Entry 5J11 (X-ray diffraction, 2.56 A resolution); this record covers chains A and B of the 3 polymer chains in the assembly.

Chain A:
Name: Thymic stromal lymphopoietin
Source organism: Homo sapiens
Notes: engineered mutation(s): Residues 127 to 131 were deleted in the construct used for crystallisation.
UniProtKB: Q969D9 (TSLP_HUMAN); residue numbers follow UniProt; this construct covers 29-115, 121-159
Amino-acid sequence (147 residues; row label = number of the first residue in the row; note: 5 numbers in that range are skipped by the numbering (no residue carries them; nothing is unmodelled there)):
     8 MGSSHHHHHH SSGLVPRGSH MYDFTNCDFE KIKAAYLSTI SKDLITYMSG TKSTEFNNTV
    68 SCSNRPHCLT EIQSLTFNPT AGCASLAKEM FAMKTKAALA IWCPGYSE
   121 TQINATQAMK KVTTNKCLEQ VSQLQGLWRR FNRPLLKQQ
Unresolved in the structure: 8-27, 121-133
Cystine bridges: Cys-34/Cys-110, Cys-69/Cys-75, Cys-90/Cys-137
Sequence notes: initiating methionine (8); expression tag (9-28)
Swiss-Prot annotation at these positions:
  - glycosylation: Asn-64 (N-linked (GlcNAc...) asparagine)
What the authors report for this chain:
  - contacts within the chain: Thr-102/Trp-148 (water-mediated contact), Thr-83/Trp-148 (water-mediated contact)
  - mutagenesis - S45R/T46R (Kd 720 pM): unchanged binding to Cytokine receptor-like factor 2

Chain B:
Name: Interleukin-7 receptor subunit alpha
Source organism: Homo sapiens
UniProtKB: D6RGV2 (D6RGV2_HUMAN); residues 21-236 here = UniProt positions 21-236
Amino-acid sequence (240 residues; each row starts with the number of its first residue; numbering starts at 0):
     0 MGSSHHHHHH SSGLVPRGSH MESGYAQNGD LEDAELDDYS FSCYSQLEVN GSQHSLTCAF
    60 EDPDVNITNL EFEICGALVE VKCLNFRKLQ EIYFIETKKF LLIGKSNICV KVGEKSLTCK
   120 KIDLTTIVKP EAPFDLSVVY REGANDFVVT FNTSHLQKKY VKVLMHDVAY RQEKDENKWT
   180 HVNLSSTKLT LLQRKLQPAA MYEIKVRSIP DHYFKGFWSE WSPSYYFRTP EINNSSGEMD
Unresolved in the structure: 0-36, 233-239
Cystine bridges: Cys-42/Cys-57, Cys-74/Cys-82, Cys-108/Cys-118
Sequence notes: initiating methionine (0); expression tag (1-20, 237-239)

Chain A / chain B interface:
Pairs across the interface - 23 pairs, chain A then chain B:
  Ala-41(A) / Tyr-212(B)  hydrophobic
  Ala-42(A) / Ile-102(B)  hydrophobic
  Leu-44(A) / Tyr-212(B)
  Ser-45(A) / Tyr-212(B)  hydrogen bond (side chain-backbone)
  Ser-45(A) / Phe-213(B)
  Thr-46(A) / Tyr-159(B)
  Thr-46(A) / Phe-213(B)
  Lys-49(A) / Lys-158(B)
  Lys-49(A) / Tyr-159(B)  hydrogen bond (side chain-backbone)
  Asp-50(A) / Tyr-159(B)  hydrogen bond
  Thr-53(A) / Lys-158(B)  hydrogen bond
  Met-97(A) / Val-78(B)  hydrophobic
  Met-97(A) / Phe-99(B)
  Met-100(A) / Val-78(B)  hydrophobic
  Met-100(A) / Glu-79(B)
  Lys-101(A) / Leu-100(B)
  Lys-101(A) / Ile-102(B)
  Lys-101(A) / Tyr-159(B)  hydrogen bond
  Ala-104(A) / Leu-100(B)  hydrophobic
  Ala-104(A) / Ile-102(B)  hydrophobic
  Ala-105(A) / Ile-102(B)
  Ile-108(A) / Ile-102(B)  hydrophobic
  Ile-108(A) / Gly-103(B)
Other interface residues (no listed pair), chain A (17 interface residues in all): Lys-40, Ile-47, Trp-109
Other interface residues (no listed pair), chain B (11 interface residues in all): Leu-101
Interface features reported in the paper:
  - interface residues, chain A: Ala-41(A), Ala-42(A), Leu-44(A), Ser-45(A), Thr-46(A), Ile-47(A), Lys-49(A), Met-97(A), Met-100(A), Lys-101(A), Ala-104(A), Ala-105(A), Ile-108(A), Trp-109(A)
  - hot spots on chain A (mutagenesis) - S45R/T46R: decreased signaling with Interleukin-7 receptor subunit alpha (chain B)
  - interface residues, chain B: Val-78(B), Leu-100(B), Ile-102(B), Tyr-159(B), Tyr-212(B), Phe-213(B)
  - hot spots on chain B (mutagenesis) - L100S/I102S: decreased signaling with Thymic stromal lymphopoietin (chain A)

Overview:
17 residues of chain A face 11 of chain B across their interface, with 5 hydrogen bonds. Among the polar pairs
are Ser-45(A)/Tyr-212(B), Lys-49(A)/Tyr-159(B) and Asp-50(A)/Tyr-159(B). The paper reports that S45R/T46R of
chain A reduce signaling with Interleukin-7 receptor subunit alpha (chain B); interface residues Ala-41(A),
Ala-42(A) and Val-78(B) among others.
Here chain A is Thymic stromal lymphopoietin and chain B is Interleukin-7 receptor subunit alpha, both from
Homo sapiens. Entry 5J11 (Structure of human TSLP in complex with TSLPR and IL-7Ralpha) was determined by
X-ray diffraction together with 5J13 from the same study.
